PDB entry 3Q79 | X-ray diffraction, 2.51 A resolution | chains A and B of the 3 polymer chains in the assembly

== Chain A ==
Protein: Farnesyltransferase alpha subunit
Source organism: Cryptococcus neoformans
Chain sequence (349 residues; numbered -13 to 335; the number before each row is that of its first residue; numbers below 1 keep their minus sign (Met-13 is residue -13)):
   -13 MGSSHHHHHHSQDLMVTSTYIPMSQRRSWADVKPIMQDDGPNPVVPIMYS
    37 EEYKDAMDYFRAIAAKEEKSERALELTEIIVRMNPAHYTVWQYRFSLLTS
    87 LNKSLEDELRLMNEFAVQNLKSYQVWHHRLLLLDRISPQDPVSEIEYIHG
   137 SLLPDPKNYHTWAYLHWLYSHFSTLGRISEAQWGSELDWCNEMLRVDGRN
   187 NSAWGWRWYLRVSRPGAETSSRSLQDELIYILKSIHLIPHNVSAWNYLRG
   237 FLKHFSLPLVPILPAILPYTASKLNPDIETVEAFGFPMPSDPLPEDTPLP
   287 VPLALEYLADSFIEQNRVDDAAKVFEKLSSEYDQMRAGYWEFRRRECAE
Disordered / not traced: -13 to 4, 258-271, 277-278, 335
Ligand contacts: 3CX ((2S)-3-(cyclohexylamino)-2-hydroxypropane-1-sulfonic acid): Phe46, Arg47, Ala50, Ala51, Thr75

== Chain B ==
Protein: Farnesyltransferase beta subunit
Source organism: Cryptococcus neoformans
Chain sequence (520 residues; row label = number of the first residue in the row):
     1 MATEFTPSVYSLVSKPLPSNSRPSATLDEQAETEDLISQLFDLTADPNAL
    51 VSEHGKRYSGLRKQEHTQFLASSFFQLPGKFVSLDASRPWLVFWTVHSLD
   101 LLGVALDQGTKDRVVSTLLHFLSPKGGFGGGPANSQIPHLLPTYASVCSL
   151 AIAGNDSSTGGWKDLAAARQSIYEFFMRCKRPDGGFVVCEGGEVDVRGTY
   201 CLLVVATLLDIITPELLHNVDKFVSACQTYEGGFACASFPFPSVVPSTSA
   251 FPTSEPSCRVSMAEAHGGYTSCSLNSHFLLTSVPLPSFPLSIDANAALRW
   301 TVLQQGEPIEGGGFRGRTNKLVDGCYSWWVGGGAPVAEELVRREKSRKVK
   351 KSRIEVFEEEKEGDWEDVPPIPPIFNRVALQEFTLVAAQQDPGSTGGLRD
   401 KPGKRPDQYHTCNNLSGLSIAQHKMSHSPSTVSSNRLKFDASKGLPAVKP
   451 VAPGGGWKNEDERQNARREIWANALGWIEEEGGEIIVGGKDNRINTTTPV
   501 FNILGLRLKPFINYFYCQEN
Disordered / not traced: 1-3, 51-52, 73, 243-254, 350-370, 520
Ion coordination: Zn2+: Asp323, Cys325, His410 (shared with 1 residue of chain P)
Ligand contacts:
  - 3CX ((2S)-3-(cyclohexylamino)-2-hydroxypropane-1-sulfonic acid), molecule 1: Tyr58, Gly489, Lys490, Asp491
  - 3CX, molecule 2: Leu61, Arg62, Lys63, Gln64, Glu65
  - 3CX, molecule 3: Ser123, Pro124, Lys125, Ala133, Asn134, Ser135, Gln136, Ile137
  - farnesyl (FAR): Trp90, Leu141, Arg197, Tyr200, Cys201, His266, Gly268, Tyr269, Cys272, Asp323, Cys325, Tyr326, Trp329, Tyr409

== Chain A / chain B interface ==
Contacting residue pairs (154):
  Ile21(A) - Asn134(B)
  Met22(A) - Asn134(B)  hydrogen bond (backbone-side chain)
  Gln23(A) - Arg88(B)
  Gln23(A) - Pro132(B)
  Asp24(A) - His120(B)
  Asp24(A) - Pro132(B)
  Asp24(A) - Asn134(B)  hydrogen bond (backbone-side chain)
  Asp25(A) - Arg88(B)  salt bridge
  Asp25(A) - His120(B)
  Asp25(A) - Pro132(B)
  Gly26(A) - His120(B)
  Asn28(A) - Arg113(B)  hydrogen bond (backbone-side chain)
  Pro29(A) - Arg88(B)
  Pro29(A) - Arg113(B)  hydrogen bond (backbone-side chain)
  Pro29(A) - Thr117(B)
  Val30(A) - Phe74(B)  hydrophobic
  Val30(A) - Arg88(B)  hydrogen bond (backbone-side chain)
  Val30(A) - Val114(B)  hydrophobic
  Val30(A) - Thr117(B)  hydrogen bond (backbone-side chain)
  Val31(A) - Leu77(B)  hydrophobic
  Val31(A) - Arg88(B)  hydrogen bond (backbone-side chain)
  Val31(A) - Leu91(B)  hydrophobic
  Val31(A) - Val92(B)  hydrophobic
  Pro32(A) - Phe75(B)
  Pro32(A) - Gln76(B)
  Pro32(A) - Leu77(B)  hydrogen bond (backbone-backbone)
  Ile33(A) - Leu77(B)
  Ile33(A) - Pro78(B)
  Ile33(A) - Phe81(B)
  Ile33(A) - Val82(B)
  Ile33(A) - Asp85(B)
  Met34(A) - Gln76(B)
  Met34(A) - Leu77(B)  hydrogen bond (backbone-backbone)
  Met34(A) - Gly79(B)
  Tyr35(A) - Asp85(B)  hydrogen bond
  Tyr35(A) - Arg88(B)
  Tyr39(A) - Val82(B)
  Tyr39(A) - Asp85(B)  hydrogen bond
  Arg47(A) - Asn134(B)
  Arg47(A) - Ser135(B)  hydrogen bond
  Asn70(A) - Val82(B)  hydrogen bond (side chain-backbone)
  Asn70(A) - Ser83(B)
  Ala72(A) - Ala86(B)
  His73(A) - Gln136(B)
  Tyr74(A) - Ala86(B)
  Tyr74(A) - Gly129(B)
  Tyr74(A) - Gly130(B)  hydrogen bond (side chain-backbone)
  Tyr74(A) - Gln136(B)
  Tyr74(A) - Ile137(B)  hydrogen bond (side chain-backbone)
  Tyr74(A) - His139(B)
  Tyr74(A) - Cys189(B)  hydrophobic
  Thr75(A) - Ser135(B)
  Thr75(A) - Gln136(B)
  Thr75(A) - Ile137(B)  hydrogen bond (side chain-backbone)
  Gln78(A) - Glu190(B)
  Tyr109(A) - Glu193(B)
  Tyr109(A) - Arg197(B)
  Tyr109(A) - Tyr269(B)  hydrogen bond
  His113(A) - Gly191(B)  hydrogen bond (side chain-backbone)
  His113(A) - Gly192(B)  hydrogen bond (side chain-backbone)
  His113(A) - Glu193(B)
  Leu117(A) - Gly191(B)
  Lys143(A) - Thr26(B)  hydrogen bond
  Lys143(A) - Arg317(B)  hydrogen bond (backbone-side chain)
  Lys143(A) - Asn319(B)  hydrogen bond (side chain-backbone)
  Lys143(A) - Lys320(B)
  Tyr145(A) - Ala235(B)
  Tyr145(A) - Cys236(B)  hydrogen bond (side chain-backbone)
  Tyr145(A) - Ala263(B)
  Tyr145(A) - Glu264(B)  hydrogen bond (side chain-backbone)
  Tyr145(A) - His266(B)
  Tyr145(A) - Tyr269(B)  hydrophobic
  Tyr145(A) - Arg317(B)
  Ala149(A) - Met262(B)
  His152(A) - Ser261(B)
  His152(A) - Met262(B)  hydrogen bond (side chain-backbone)
  Trp153(A) - Met262(B)  hydrophobic
  Ser156(A) - Phe239(B)
  Ser156(A) - Phe241(B)
  His157(A) - Phe239(B)
  Ser159(A) - Phe241(B)
  Thr160(A) - Phe239(B)
  Thr160(A) - Phe241(B)
  Thr160(A) - Pro242(B)
  Arg181(A) - Arg22(B)  hydrogen bond (backbone-side chain)
  Asp183(A) - Ser24(B)  hydrogen bond
  Asp183(A) - Ala25(B)
  Asp183(A) - Thr26(B)  hydrogen bond
  Arg185(A) - Ser19(B)  hydrogen bond (side chain-backbone)
  Arg185(A) - Arg22(B)  hydrogen bond (side chain-backbone)
  Arg185(A) - Pro23(B)
  Arg185(A) - Ser24(B)  hydrogen bond
  Arg185(A) - Thr26(B)
  Arg185(A) - Leu27(B)
  Arg185(A) - Asn319(B)
  Asn187(A) - Glu231(B)  hydrogen bond
  Asn187(A) - Glu264(B)
  Asn187(A) - Thr318(B)
  Ser188(A) - Glu264(B)  hydrogen bond
  Ser188(A) - Arg317(B)  hydrogen bond
  Trp190(A) - Tyr230(B)
  Gly191(A) - Tyr230(B)
  Trp194(A) - Tyr230(B)  hydrophobic
  Ser199(A) - Val260(B)
  Pro201(A) - Phe241(B)  hydrophobic
  Leu223(A) - Arg22(B)
  Ile224(A) - Asn20(B)
  Ile224(A) - Arg22(B)
  Pro225(A) - Asn20(B)
  His226(A) - Pro18(B)
  His226(A) - Asn20(B)
  Asn227(A) - Asn319(B)
  Val228(A) - Thr318(B)
  Ser229(A) - Thr318(B)
  Ser229(A) - Asn319(B)  hydrogen bond
  Asn232(A) - Tyr230(B)
  Asn232(A) - Glu231(B)  hydrogen bond
  Asn232(A) - Arg299(B)  hydrogen bond
  Asn232(A) - Thr318(B)
  Tyr233(A) - Tyr230(B)
  Lys239(A) - Asp293(B)  salt bridge
  Pro280(A) - Asn20(B)
  Glu281(A) - Asn20(B)
  Glu281(A) - Ser21(B)  hydrogen bond (backbone-side chain)
  Asp282(A) - Pro18(B)
  Asp282(A) - Ser19(B)  hydrogen bond
  Asp282(A) - Asn20(B)  hydrogen bond (backbone-backbone)
  Thr283(A) - Asn20(B)  hydrogen bond
  Pro284(A) - Pro18(B)
  Glu292(A) - Arg299(B)  salt bridge
  Ser315(A) - Phe5(B)
  Gln320(A) - Pro7(B)
  Gln320(A) - Leu12(B)
  Met321(A) - Gln305(B)
  Met321(A) - Gly306(B)
  Met321(A) - Glu307(B)
  Met321(A) - Pro308(B)
  Met321(A) - Asn376(B)  hydrogen bond
  Met321(A) - Ala379(B)  hydrophobic
  Arg322(A) - Val302(B)  hydrogen bond (side chain-backbone)
  Arg322(A) - Leu303(B)
  Arg322(A) - Gln305(B)  hydrogen bond (side chain-backbone)
  Ala323(A) - Phe5(B)
  Gly324(A) - Phe5(B)  hydrogen bond (backbone-backbone)
  Gly324(A) - Pro373(B)
  Tyr325(A) - Arg299(B)
  Tyr325(A) - Val302(B)  hydrophobic
  Tyr325(A) - Pro373(B)
  Tyr325(A) - Ile374(B)
  Glu327(A) - Phe5(B)
  Glu327(A) - Pro372(B)
  Arg331(A) - Ile371(B)
  Arg331(A) - Pro372(B)
  Glu332(A) - Lys345(B)  salt bridge
Interface residues without a listed pair, chain A (83 interface residues in all): Pro27, Met43, Phe46, Met69, Gln110, Trp148, Val182, Asn186, Tyr195, Gly236, Leu289, Asp319, Phe328
Interface residues without a listed pair, chain B (90 interface residues in all): Glu4, Leu17, Leu84, Ser116, Phe121, Pro138, Pro142, Cys258, Ala296, Leu298, Gly312, Val341

== In short ==
83 residues of chain A and 90 residues of chain B are in contact; the contacts include 45 hydrogen bonds and 4
salt bridges. Among the polar pairs are Asp25(A)-Arg88(B), Lys239(A)-Asp293(B) and Glu292(A)-Arg299(B). One
compound 3CX molecule is bound between chain A and chain B.
Chain A is Farnesyltransferase alpha subunit and chain B is Farnesyltransferase beta subunit, both from
Cryptococcus neoformans; the structure, Cryptococcus neoformans protein farnesyltransferase in complex with
farnesyl-DDPTASACNIQ product, was determined by X-ray diffraction, deposited together with 3Q73, 3Q75, 3Q78,
3Q7A, 3Q7F, 3SFX and 3SFY.
